4DR5 - chains A and K of the 23 polymer chains in the assembly; structure by X-ray diffraction, 3.45 A resolution.

# Chain A
Molecule: 16S rRNA
Source organism: Thermus thermophilus
Sequence (1522 nucleotides; row label = number of the first residue in the row; note: 42 numbers in that range are skipped by the numbering (no residue carries them; nothing is unmodelled there); a row labelled like 190A-190L holds insertion residues (190A, then the next letters in order); numbering starts at 0):
     0 UUUGUUGGAGAGUUUGAUCCUGGCUCAGGGUGAACGCUGGCGGCGUGCCU
    50 AAGACAUGCAAGUCGUGCGGG
    73 CCGCGGGGUUUU
    88 ACUCCG
    95 UGGUC
   101 AGCGGCGGACGGGUGAGUAACGCGUGGGU
  129A G
   130 ACCUACCCGGAAGAGGGGGACAACCCGGGGAAACUCGGGCUAAUCCCCCA
   180 UGUGGACCCGC
190A-190L CCCUUGGGGUGU
   191 GUCCAAAGGGCUUU
   216 GCCCGCUUCCGGAUGGGCCCGCGUCCCAUCAGCUAGUUGGUGGGGUAAUG
   266 GCCCACCAAGGCGACGACGGGUAGCCGGUCUGAGAGGAUGGCCGGCCACA
   316 GGGGCACUGAGACACGGGCCCCACUCCUACGGGAGGCAGCAGUUAGGAAU
   366 CUUCCGCAAUGGGCGCAAGCCUGACGGAGCGACGCCGCUUGGAGGAAGAA
   416 GCCCUUCGGGGUGUAAACUCCUGAA
   442 CCCGGGACGAAACCCCCGACGA
   474 GGGGACUGACGGUACCGGG
   494 GUAAUAGCGCCGGCCAACUCCGUGCCAGCAGCCGCGGUAAUACGGAGGGC
   544 GCGAGCGUUACCCGGAUUCACUGGGCGUAAAGGGCGUGUAGGCGGCCUGG
   594 GGCGUCCCAUGUGAAAGACCACGGCUCAACCGUGGGGGAGCGUGGGAUAC
   644 GCUCAGGCUAGACGGUGGGAGAGGGUGGUGGAAUUCCCGGAGUAGCGGUG
   694 AAAUGCGCAGAUACCGGGAGGAACGCCGAUGGCGAAGGCAGCCACCUGGU
   744 CCACCCGUGACGCUGAGGCGCGAAAGCGUGGGGAGCAAACCGGAUUAGAU
   794 ACCCGGGUAGUCCACGCCCUAAACGAUGCGCGCUAGGUCUCUGGGUCU
   848 CCUGGGGGCCGAAGCUAACGCGUUAAGCGCGCCGCCUGGGGAGUACGGCC
   898 GCAAGGCUGAAACUCAAAGGAAUUGACGGGGGCCCGCACAAGCGGUGGAG
   948 CAUGUGGUUUAAUUCGAAGXAACGCGAAGAACCUUACCAGGCCUUGACAU
   998 GCUAGG
 1003A G
  1004 AACCCGGGUGAAAGCCUGGGGUGCCCC
1030A-1030D GCGA
  1031 GGGGAGCCCUAGCACAGGUGCUGCAUGGCCGUCGUCAGCUCGUGCCGUGA
  1081 GGUGUUGGGUUAAGUCCCGCAACGAGCGCAACCCCCGCCGUUAGUUGCCA
  1131 GCGGUUCGGCCGGGCACUCUAACGGGACUGCCCGCGAAA
  1171 GCGGGAGGAAGGAGGGGACGACGUCUGGUCAGCAUGGCCCUUACGGCCUG
  1221 GGCGACACACGUGCUACAAUGCCCACUACAAAGCGAUGCCACCCGGCAAC
  1271 GGGGAGCUAAUCGCAAAAAGGUGGGCCCAGUUCGGAUUGGGGUCUGCAAC
  1321 CCGACCCCAUGAAGCCGGAAUCGCUAGUAAUCGCGGAUCAG
 1361A C
  1362 CAUGCCGCGGUGAAUACGUUCCCGGGCCUUGUACACACXGCCXGUXACGC
  1412 CAUGGGAGCGGGCUCUACCCGAAGUCGCCGGG
  1446 AGCCUACGGG
  1459 CAGGCGCCGAGGGUAGGGCCCGUGACUGGGGCGAAGUCGUAACAAGGUAG
  1509 CUGUACCGGAAGGUGCGGCUGGAUCCACUCCUUUCU
Disordered / not traced: 0-4, 1534-1538
Modified residues: PSU (pseudouridine-5'-monophosphate) at position 516, 7MG (7N-methyl-8-hydroguanosine-5'-monophosphate) at position 527, M2G (N2-dimethylguanosine-5'-monophosphate) at position 966, 5MC (5-methylcytidine-5'-monophosphate) at position 967, 2MG (2N-methylguanosine-5'-monophosphate) at position 1207, 5MC (5-methylcytidine-5'-monophosphate) at position 1400, 4OC (4n,o2'-methylcytidine-5'-monophosphate) at position 1402, 5MC (5-methylcytidine-5'-monophosphate) at position 1404, 5MC (5-methylcytidine-5'-monophosphate) at position 1407, UR3 (3-methyluridine-5'-monophoshate) at position 1498, MA6 (6N-dimethyladenosine-5'-monophoshate) at position 1518, MA6 (6N-dimethyladenosine-5'-monophoshate) at position 1519, PSU (pseudouridine-5'-monophosphate) at position 1540, PSU (pseudouridine-5'-monophosphate) at position 1541
Sequence notes: conflict C1534 (A2157 in M26923.1), A1535 (C2158 in M26923.1)
Ion coordination: Mg2+ site 1 near U5 (its only coordinating residue here); Mg2+ site 2 near G21 (its only coordinating residue here); Mg2+ site 3 near A33 (its only coordinating residue here); Mg2+ site 4: C48, G115; Mg2+ site 5 near A53 (its only coordinating residue here); Mg2+ site 6: C58, A59, U387; Mg2+ site 7: A59, C386, U387; Mg2+ site 8: U62, G105; Mg2+ site 9: G107, G324; Mg2+ site 10: A109, G331; Mg2+ site 11: G117, G289; Mg2+ site 12: C121, G124, U125; 94 more Mg2+ sites not listed
Residues lining bound ligands: streptomycin (SRY): U12, U13, U14, C526, 7MG_527, C912, A913, A914, A915, C1490, G1491

# Chain K
Protein: 30S ribosomal protein S11
Source organism: Thermus thermophilus
UniProt: P80376 (RS11_THET8); residues 1-129 here = UniProt positions 1-129
Chain sequence (129 residues; numbered 1 to 129; the number before each row is that of its first residue):
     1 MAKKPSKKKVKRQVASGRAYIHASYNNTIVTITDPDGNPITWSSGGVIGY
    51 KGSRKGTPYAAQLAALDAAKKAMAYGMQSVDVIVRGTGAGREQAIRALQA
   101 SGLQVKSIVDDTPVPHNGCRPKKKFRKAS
Disordered / not traced: 1-10
Ion coordination: Mg2+: Asn26 (shared with G691(A), U692(A) of chain A)

# Interface between chain A and chain K
Pairs across the interface (78):
  G674(A) - His116(K)  base contact
  A675(A) - Val114(K)  hydrogen bond to the sugar
  A675(A) - Pro115(K)  sugar contact
  A675(A) - His116(K)  hydrogen bond to the base
  A675(A) - Gly118(K)  base contact
  A676(A) - Pro113(K)  sugar contact
  A676(A) - Pro115(K)  sugar contact
  A676(A) - Cys119(K)  base contact
  U677(A) - Cys119(K)  hydrogen bond to the base
  G683(A) - Asn38(K)  hydrogen bond to the base
  G683(A) - Pro39(K)  base contact
  A684(A) - Arg12(K)  hydrogen bond to the phosphate
  A684(A) - Asn38(K)  sugar contact
  A684(A) - Pro39(K)  hydrogen bond to the sugar
  G685(A) - Pro39(K)  sugar contact
  G685(A) - Ile40(K)  phosphate contact
  G685(A) - Trp42(K)  sugar contact
  U686(A) - Trp42(K)  hydrogen bond to the sugar
  A687(A) - Lys71(K)  salt bridge to the phosphate
  G688(A) - Trp42(K)  sugar contact
  G688(A) - Ser44(K)  hydrogen bond to the phosphate
  G688(A) - Gly46(K)  sugar contact
  G688(A) - Val47(K)  sugar contact
  C689(A) - Asn27(K)  hydrogen bond to the phosphate
  C689(A) - Ser44(K)  hydrogen bond to the phosphate
  C689(A) - Gly46(K)  hydrogen bond to the phosphate
  C689(A) - Lys55(K)  salt bridge to the phosphate
  G690(A) - Asn27(K)  hydrogen bond to the phosphate
  G690(A) - Lys51(K)  base contact
  G690(A) - Lys55(K)  hydrogen bond to the base
  G691(A) - Asn26(K)  hydrogen bond to the phosphate
  G691(A) - Lys51(K)  base contact
  G691(A) - Gly52(K)  base contact
  G691(A) - Lys55(K)  hydrogen bond to the base
  G691(A) - Lys124(K)  phosphate contact
  U692(A) - Asn26(K)  hydrogen bond to the phosphate
  U692(A) - Gly52(K)  base contact
  U692(A) - Ser53(K)  hydrogen bond to the base
  U692(A) - Lys124(K)  salt bridge to the phosphate
  A694(A) - Ser53(K)  hydrogen bond to the phosphate
  A695(A) - Gly52(K)  phosphate contact
  A695(A) - Ser53(K)  hydrogen bond to the phosphate
  A704(A) - Trp42(K)  base contact
  A706(A) - Ile29(K)  sugar contact
  A706(A) - Thr31(K)  hydrogen bond to the sugar
  A706(A) - Pro39(K)  base contact
  C707(A) - Tyr20(K)  phosphate contact
  C707(A) - Thr33(K)  sugar contact
  C707(A) - Gly37(K)  hydrogen bond to the sugar
  C707(A) - Pro39(K)  base contact
  C707(A) - Arg85(K)  salt bridge to the phosphate
  C708(A) - Tyr20(K)  sugar contact
  C708(A) - Asp36(K)  hydrogen bond to the sugar
  C708(A) - Gly37(K)  sugar contact
  C708(A) - Arg85(K)  salt bridge to the phosphate
  G714(A) - Cys119(K)  base contact
  A715(A) - Gly118(K)  base contact
  A716(A) - Asn117(K)  hydrogen bond to the sugar
  A716(A) - Gly118(K)  base contact
  C717(A) - His116(K)  phosphate contact
  G718(A) - Pro115(K)  sugar contact
  G718(A) - His116(K)  stacking on the base
  G718(A) - Asn117(K)  sugar contact
  A777(A) - Cys119(K)  base contact
  G778(A) - Cys119(K)  sugar contact
  G778(A) - Arg120(K)  hydrogen bond to the sugar
  C779(A) - Arg120(K)  sugar contact
  C779(A) - Pro121(K)  sugar contact
  C779(A) - Lys122(K)  phosphate contact
  C779(A) - Lys123(K)  phosphate contact
  A780(A) - Lys122(K)  phosphate contact
  A780(A) - Lys123(K)  hydrogen bond to the phosphate
  C796(A) - Lys123(K)  salt bridge to the phosphate
  C797(A) - Lys124(K)  salt bridge to the phosphate
  G798(A) - Lys122(K)  salt bridge to the phosphate
  G1523(A) - Lys123(K)  phosphate contact
  C1524(A) - Arg120(K)  salt bridge to the phosphate
  G1525(A) - Arg120(K)  salt bridge to the phosphate
Interface residues without a listed pair, chain A (37 interface residues in all): U705, G799
Interface residues without a listed pair, chain K (39 interface residues in all): His22, Ser24, Gly45, Tyr75, Arg126

# Overview
Chain A and chain K form an interface of 37 and 39 residues respectively; the contacts include 25 hydrogen
bonds, 10 salt bridges and 1 aromatic stacking contact. Polar pairs include A675(A)-His116(K),
U677(A)-Cys119(K) and G683(A)-Asn38(K). Bound to chain A: streptomycin.
Here chain A is 16S rRNA and chain K is 30S ribosomal protein S11, both from Thermus thermophilus. Entry 4DR5
(Crystal structure of the Thermus thermophilus (HB8) 30S ribosomal subunit with codon, crystallographically
disordered cognate transfer ...) was determined by X-ray diffraction (same publication as 4DR1, 4DR2, 4DR3,
4DR4, 4DR6 and 4DR7).
